1J1B - chains A and B; structure by X-ray diffraction, 1.80 A resolution.

# Chain A
Protein: Glycogen synthase kinase-3 beta
From: Homo sapiens
Notes: EC 2.7.1.37
UniProtKB: P49841 (GSK3B_HUMAN); numbering as in UniProt (aligned over 1-420)
Sequence (420 residues; numbered 1 to 420; the number before each row is that of its first residue):
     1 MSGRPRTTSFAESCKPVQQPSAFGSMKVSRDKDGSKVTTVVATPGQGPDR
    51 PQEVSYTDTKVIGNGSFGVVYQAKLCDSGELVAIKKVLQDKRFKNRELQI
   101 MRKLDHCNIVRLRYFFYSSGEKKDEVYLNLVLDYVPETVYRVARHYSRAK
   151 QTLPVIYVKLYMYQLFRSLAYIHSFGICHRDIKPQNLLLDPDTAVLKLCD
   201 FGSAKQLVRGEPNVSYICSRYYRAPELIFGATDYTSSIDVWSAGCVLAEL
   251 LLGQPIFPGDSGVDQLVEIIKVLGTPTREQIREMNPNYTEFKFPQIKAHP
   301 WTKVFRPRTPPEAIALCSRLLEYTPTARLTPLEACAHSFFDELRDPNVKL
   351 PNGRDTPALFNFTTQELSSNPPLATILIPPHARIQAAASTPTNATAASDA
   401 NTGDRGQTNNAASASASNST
Not modelled in the structure: 1-34, 389-420
UniProt features mapped onto this chain:
  - active site: D181 (Proton acceptor)
  - binding site (ATP): I62 to V70, K85
  - modified residue: S9 (Phosphoserine), Y216 (Phosphotyrosine), S389 (Phosphoserine), T390 (Phosphothreonine), T402 (Phosphothreonine)
  - lipidation: C14 (S-palmitoyl cysteine)
  - mutagenesis: S9 (S9A: Loss of phosphorylation; abolished inhibition of activity, leading to constitutively active), C14 (C14A: Significantly reduced palmitoylation), K85 to K86 (Abolished serine/threonine-protein kinase activity), R96 (R96A: Prevents the phosphorylation of phosphate-primed glycogen synthase), L128 (L128A: Abolishes activity toward AXIN1)
Small-molecule neighbours: AMP-PNP (ANP; phosphoaminophosphonic acid-adenylate ester): I62, G63, N64, G65, S66, F67, G68, V70, A83, K85, V110, L132, D133, Y134, V135, T138, R141, D181, K183, Q185, N186, L188, D200

# Chain B
Protein: Glycogen synthase kinase-3 beta
From: Homo sapiens
Notes: EC 2.7.1.37
UniProtKB: P49841 (GSK3B_HUMAN); residues 501-920 here correspond to UniProt positions 1-420 (UniProt number = residue number - 500)
Sequence (420 residues; each row starts with the number of its first residue):
   501 MSGRPRTTSFAESCKPVQQPSAFGSMKVSRDKDGSKVTTVVATPGQGPDR
   551 PQEVSYTDTKVIGNGSFGVVYQAKLCDSGELVAIKKVLQDKRFKNRELQI
   601 MRKLDHCNIVRLRYFFYSSGEKKDEVYLNLVLDYVPETVYRVARHYSRAK
   651 QTLPVIYVKLYMYQLFRSLAYIHSFGICHRDIKPQNLLLDPDTAVLKLCD
   701 FGSAKQLVRGEPNVSYICSRYYRAPELIFGATDYTSSIDVWSAGCVLAEL
   751 LLGQPIFPGDSGVDQLVEIIKVLGTPTREQIREMNPNYTEFKFPQIKAHP
   801 WTKVFRPRTPPEAIALCSRLLEYTPTARLTPLEACAHSFFDELRDPNVKL
   851 PNGRDTPALFNFTTQELSSNPPLATILIPPHARIQAAASTPTNATAASDA
   901 NTGDRGQTNNAASASASNST
Not modelled in the structure: 501-522, 887-920
UniProt features mapped onto this chain:
  - active site: D681 (Proton acceptor)
  - binding site (ATP): I562 to V570, K585
  - modified residue: S509 (Phosphoserine), Y716 (Phosphotyrosine), S889 (Phosphoserine), T890 (Phosphothreonine), T902 (Phosphothreonine)
  - lipidation: C514 (S-palmitoyl cysteine)
Small-molecule neighbours: AMP-PNP (ANP; phosphoaminophosphonic acid-adenylate ester): I562, G563, N564, G565, F567, G568, V570, A583, K585, V610, L632, D633, Y634, V635, T638, D681, K683, Q685, N686, L688, C699, D700

# Chain A / chain B interface
Pairs across the interface (49; chain A residue first):
  S66(A) - D764(B)  hydrogen bond
  S66(A) - V767(B)
  F67(A) - V767(B)  hydrophobic
  D90(A) - Q795(B)
  R96(A) - K792(B)
  P212(A) - T789(B)  hydrogen bond (backbone-side chain)
  N213(A) - T789(B)
  V214(A) - E790(B)
  S215(A) - Y788(B)  hydrogen bond
  Y216(A) - I728(B)
  Y216(A) - F729(B)  hydrophobic
  Y216(A) - G762(B)  hydrogen bond (backbone-backbone)
  Y216(A) - V763(B)  hydrogen bond (backbone-backbone)
  Y216(A) - L766(B)  hydrophobic
  Y216(A) - Y788(B)  hydrophobic
  Y216(A) - E790(B)  hydrogen bond
  I217(A) - V763(B)  hydrophobic
  C218(A) - S761(B)
  S219(A) - D760(B)
  S219(A) - S761(B)
  R220(A) - R720(B)
  R220(A) - D760(B)  hydrogen bond (backbone-backbone)
  I228(A) - Y716(B)
  F229(A) - Y716(B)  hydrophobic
  G230(A) - Y788(B)  hydrogen bond (backbone-side chain)
  T232(A) - Y788(B)
  D260(A) - S719(B)
  D260(A) - R720(B)  hydrogen bond (backbone-backbone)
  S261(A) - C718(B)
  G262(A) - Y716(B)  hydrogen bond (backbone-backbone)
  V263(A) - F567(B)  hydrophobic
  V263(A) - Y716(B)  hydrogen bond (backbone-backbone)
  V263(A) - I717(B)  hydrophobic
  D264(A) - S566(B)  hydrogen bond
  D264(A) - F567(B)
  L266(A) - Y716(B)  hydrophobic
  V267(A) - S566(B)
  V267(A) - F567(B)  hydrophobic
  E268(A) - S566(B)
  K271(A) - S566(B)
  Y288(A) - S715(B)  hydrogen bond
  Y288(A) - Y716(B)  hydrophobic
  T289(A) - P712(B)
  E290(A) - R596(B)  salt bridge
  E290(A) - R680(B)  salt bridge
  E290(A) - V714(B)
  E290(A) - Y716(B)
  F293(A) - Y716(B)
  Q295(A) - D590(B)
Interface residues without a listed pair, chain A (35 interface residues in all): F93, K94, Q185, K292
Interface residues without a listed pair, chain B (35 interface residues in all): F593, K594, K705, N713, T732, E768, K771, F793

# Overview
The chain A/chain B interface involves 35 residues from each chain, with 13 hydrogen bonds and 2 salt bridges.
Among the polar pairs are E290(A)-R596(B), E290(A)-R680(B) and S66(A)-D764(B). Ligands of chain A: AMP-PNP.
Chain B binds AMP-PNP.
Both chains are Glycogen synthase kinase-3 beta (Homo sapiens). Entry 1J1B (Binary complex structure of human
tau protein kinase I with AMPPNP) was determined by X-ray diffraction together with 1J1C from the same study.
